PDB entry 4XRQ | X-ray diffraction, 1.95 A resolution | chain A

Chain A:
Molecule: Capsid protein p24
Source organism: Human immunodeficiency virus 1
UniProt: P12493 (GAG_HV1N5); residues 1-231 here correspond to UniProt positions 133-363 (UniProt number = residue number + 132)
Chain sequence (231 residues; numbered 1 to 231; the number before each row is that of its first residue):
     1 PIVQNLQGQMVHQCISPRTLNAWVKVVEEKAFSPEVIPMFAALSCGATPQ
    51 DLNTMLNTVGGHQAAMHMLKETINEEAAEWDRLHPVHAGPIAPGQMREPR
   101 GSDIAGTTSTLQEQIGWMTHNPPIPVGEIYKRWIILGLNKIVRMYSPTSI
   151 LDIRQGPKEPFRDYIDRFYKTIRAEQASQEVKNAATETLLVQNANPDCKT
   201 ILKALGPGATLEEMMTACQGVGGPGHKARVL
Unresolved in the structure: 181-184, 220-231
Disulfide bonds: C14-C45, C198-C218
Differences from the reference sequence: engineered mutation C14 (Ala146 in P12493), A41 (Ser173 in P12493), C45 (Glu177 in P12493), H67 (Gln199 in P12493), I165 (Val297 in P12493), I172 (Leu304 in P12493), A184 (Trp316 in P12493), A185 (Met317 in P12493)
Ligand contacts: PF-3450074 (1B0; N-methyl-nalpha-[(2-methyl-1H-indol-3-yl)acetyl]-N-phenyl-L-phenylalaninamide): N53, L56, N57, Q63, M66, L69, K70, I73, N74, A105, G106, T107, Y130, I172, R173, Q176, S178, Q179, E180
Curated features (UniProtKB/Swiss-Prot):
  - region: N57 to Q95 (Interaction with human PPIA/CYPA and NUP153), P85 to P93 (PPIA/CYPA-binding loop)
  - site: L231 (Cleavage)
  - modified residue: S16 (Phosphoserine)

Overview:
Ligands of chain A: PF-3450074.
Chain A is Capsid protein p24 (Human immunodeficiency virus 1); the structure, Disulfide stabilized HIV-1 CA
hexamer 4mut (S41A, Q67H, V165I, L172I) in complex with PF-3450074, was determined by X-ray diffraction
together with 4XRO from the same study.
